4IHT - chains B and F of the 4 polymer chains in the assembly; structure by X-ray diffraction, 3.00 A resolution.

Chain B:
Protein: HTH-type transcriptional regulator BenM
Organism: Acinetobacter sp
UniProt: O68014 (BENM_ACIAD); residues 1-87 here = UniProt positions 1-87
Chain sequence (94 residues; each row starts with the number of its first residue):
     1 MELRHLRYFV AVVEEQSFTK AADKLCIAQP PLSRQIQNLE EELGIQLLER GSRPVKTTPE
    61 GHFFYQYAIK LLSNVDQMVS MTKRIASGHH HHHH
Disordered / not traced: 91-94
Sequence notes: expression tag (88-94)
Swiss-Prot annotation at these positions:
  - DNA-binding region: Phe18 to Gln37 (H-T-H motif)

Chain F:
Molecule: benA site 1 DNA - complement
Sequence (25 nucleotides; each row starts with the number of its first residue):
     1 ATAAAATACC TATGGAGTAT TTTTA

Chain B / chain F interface:
Pairs across the interface (19; chain B residue first):
  Arg4(B) - DG15(F)  salt bridge to the phosphate
  Arg4(B) - DA16(F)  phosphate contact
  Tyr8(B) - DA16(F)  hydrogen bond to the phosphate
  Ile27(B) - DG17(F)  phosphate contact
  Ala28(B) - DG17(F)  hydrogen bond to the phosphate
  Pro30(B) - DT18(F)  base contact
  Pro30(B) - DA19(F)  base contact
  Pro31(B) - DA16(F)  sugar contact
  Pro31(B) - DG17(F)  base contact
  Arg34(B) - DA16(F)  hydrogen bond to the base
  Arg34(B) - DG17(F)  hydrogen bond to the base
  Gln35(B) - DG15(F)  phosphate contact
  Gln35(B) - DA16(F)  phosphate contact
  Arg50(B) - DT24(F)  phosphate contact
  Gly51(B) - DA25(F)  phosphate contact
  Ser52(B) - DA25(F)  phosphate contact
  Arg53(B) - DT23(F)  base contact
  Arg53(B) - DT24(F)  base contact
  Arg53(B) - DA25(F)  hydrogen bond to the phosphate
Also at the interface, not in a pair above, chain B (15 interface residues in all): Cys26, Asn38, Pro54

In short:
The interface between chain B and chain F involves 15 residues on one side and 8 on the other; the contacts
include 5 hydrogen bonds and 1 salt bridge. Polar pairs include Arg34(B)-DA16(F), Arg34(B)-DG17(F) and
Tyr8(B)-DA16(F).
Chain B is HTH-type transcriptional regulator BenM (Acinetobacter sp) and chain F is benA site 1 DNA -
complement; the structure, Crystal Structure of BenM_DBD/benA site 1 DNA Complex, was determined by X-ray
diffraction together with 4IHS from the same study.
